7ARJ - chains E and F of the 5 polymer chains in the assembly; structure by electron microscopy, 3.20 A resolution.

Chain E:
Protein: Lipoprotein-releasing system transmembrane protein LolE
Source organism: Escherichia coli (strain K12)
UniProt: P75958 (LOLE_ECOLI); residues 1-414 here = UniProt positions 1-414
Amino-acid sequence (414 residues; each row starts with the number of its first residue):
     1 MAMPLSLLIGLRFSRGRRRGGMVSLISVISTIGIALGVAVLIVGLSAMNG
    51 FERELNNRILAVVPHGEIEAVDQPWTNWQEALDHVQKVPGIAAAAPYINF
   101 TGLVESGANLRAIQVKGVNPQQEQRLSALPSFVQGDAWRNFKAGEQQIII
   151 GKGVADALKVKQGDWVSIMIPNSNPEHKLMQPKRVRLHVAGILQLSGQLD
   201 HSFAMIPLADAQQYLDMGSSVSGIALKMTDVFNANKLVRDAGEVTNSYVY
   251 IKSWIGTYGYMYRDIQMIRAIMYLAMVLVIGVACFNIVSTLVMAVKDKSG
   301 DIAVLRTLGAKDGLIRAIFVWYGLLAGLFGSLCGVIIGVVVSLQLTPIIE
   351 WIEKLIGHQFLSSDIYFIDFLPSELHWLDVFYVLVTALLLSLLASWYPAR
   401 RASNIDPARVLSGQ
Unresolved in the structure: 1-3, 413-414
Residues lining bound ligands: Z41 ((2S)-3-hydroxypropane-1,2-diyl dihexadecanoate): V40, M267, I268, I271, M272

Chain F:
Protein: Lipoprotein-releasing system ATP-binding protein LolD
Source organism: Escherichia coli (strain K12)
Notes: EC 7.6.2.-
UniProt: P75957 (LOLD_ECOLI); residues 1-233 here = UniProt positions 1-233
Amino-acid sequence (241 residues; row label = number of the first residue in the row):
     1 MNKILLQCDNLCKRYQEGSVQTDVLHNVSFSVGEGEMMAIVGSSGSGKST
    51 LLHLLGGLDTPTSGDVIFNGQPMSKLSSAAKAELRNQKLGFIYQFHHLLP
   101 DFTALENVAMPLLIGKKKPAEINSRALEMLKAVGLDHRANHRPSELSGGE
   151 RQRVAIARALVNNPRLVLADEPTGNLDARNADSIFQLLGELNRLQGTAFL
   201 VVTHDLQLAKRMSRQLEMRDGRLTAELSLMGAEHHHHHHHH
Unresolved in the structure: 1-3, 229-241
Sequence notes: expression tag (234-241)
Swiss-Prot annotation at these positions:
  - binding site (ATP): G42 to S49
  - mutagenesis: G42 (G42D: Loss of lipoprotein release when overexpressed)
Metal / ion sites: Mg2+ near D170 (its only coordinating residue here)
Residues lining bound ligands: AMP-PNP (ANP; phosphoaminophosphonic acid-adenylate ester): Y15, T22, V24, S43, S44, G45, S46, G47, K48, S49, T50, D170

Chain E / chain F interface:
Contacting residue pairs (34):
  L7(E) - L113(F)
  L11(E) - F102(F)
  L11(E) - E106(F)
  R12(E) - F102(F)
  S14(E) - D101(F)  hydrogen bond (side chain-backbone)
  R15(E) - D101(F)  salt bridge
  K298(E) - D101(F)
  D301(E) - L98(F)
  D301(E) - L99(F)
  D301(E) - P100(F)
  V304(E) - H97(F)
  V304(E) - R158(F)
  L305(E) - L99(F)  hydrophobic
  R306(E) - R85(F)  hydrogen bond (backbone-side chain)
  T307(E) - L58(F)
  T307(E) - R85(F)
  T307(E) - F91(F)
  L308(E) - R85(F)
  L308(E) - N86(F)  hydrogen bond (backbone-side chain)
  L308(E) - M110(F)  hydrophobic
  L308(E) - P111(F)  hydrophobic
  L308(E) - R158(F)
  G309(E) - A82(F)
  G309(E) - N86(F)
  G309(E) - I114(F)
  A310(E) - A82(F)
  A310(E) - I114(F)  hydrophobic
  L314(E) - I114(F)  hydrophobic
  P407(E) - L58(F)  hydrophobic
  R409(E) - Y15(F)
  L411(E) - H97(F)
  S412(E) - H53(F)  hydrogen bond (backbone-side chain)
  S412(E) - Y93(F)  hydrogen bond (backbone-side chain)
  S412(E) - H97(F)
Other interface residues (no listed pair), chain E (21 interface residues in all): K311, A408
Other interface residues (no listed pair), chain F (21 interface residues in all): D59

Overview:
Chain E and chain F each contribute 21 residues to their interface, with 5 hydrogen bonds and 1 salt bridge.
Polar pairs include R15(E)-D101(F), S14(E)-D101(F) and R306(E)-R85(F). Chain E binds compound Z41. Ligands of
chain F: AMP-PNP.
Chain E is Lipoprotein-releasing system transmembrane protein LolE and chain F is Lipoprotein-releasing system
ATP-binding protein LolD, both from Escherichia coli (strain K12); the structure, LolCDE in complex with
lipoprotein and AMPPNP complex undimerized form, was determined by electron microscopy together with 7ARH,
7ARI, 7ARK, 7ARL and 7ARM from the same study.
